Entry 5R4A (X-ray diffraction, 1.20 A resolution); this record covers chains C and D of the 5 polymer chains in the assembly.

[Chain C]
Protein: gamma-chymotrypsin
From: Bos taurus
Notes: EC 3.4.21.1
Reference sequence: P00766 (CTRA_BOVIN); residue numbers follow UniProt; this construct covers 149-245
Chain sequence (97 residues; each row starts with the number of its first residue):
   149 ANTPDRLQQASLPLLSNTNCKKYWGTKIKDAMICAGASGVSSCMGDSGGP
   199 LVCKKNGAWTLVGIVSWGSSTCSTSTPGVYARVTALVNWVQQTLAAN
Unresolved in the structure: 149-150
Disulfides: C168-C182, C191-C220

[Chain D]
Protein: peptide SWPW
From: Bos taurus
Chain sequence (4 residues; numbered 426 to 429; the number before each row is that of its first residue):
   426 SWPW

[Interface between chain C and chain D]
Contacting residue pairs (23; chain C residue first):
  W172(C) with S426(D)
  K175(C) with S426(D)
  S189(C) with W429(D)
  S190(C) with W429(D)
  C191(C) with W429(D)
  M192(C) with W427(D); W429(D)
  G193(C) with W429(D), hydrogen bond (backbone-backbone)
  D194(C) with W429(D)
  S195(C) with P428(D); W429(D), covalent bond
  V213(C) with W429(D), hydrophobic
  S214(C) with P428(D); W429(D), hydrogen bond (backbone-backbone)
  W215(C) with S426(D); W427(D); W429(D)
  G216(C) with S426(D); W427(D), hydrogen bond (backbone-backbone); W429(D)
  S217(C) with W429(D), hydrogen bond (backbone-side chain)
  S218(C) with W427(D)
  G226(C) with W429(D)
Other interface residues (no listed pair), chain C (18 interface residues in all): C220, V227

[Overview]
Chain C and chain D form an interface of 18 and 4 residues respectively, with 1 covalent bond and 4 hydrogen
bonds. Polar contacts include S217(C)-W429(D), G193(C)-W429(D) and S214(C)-W429(D).
Here chain C is gamma-chymotrypsin and chain D is peptide SWPW, both from Bos taurus. Entry 5R4A (Crystal
Structure of deuterated gamma-Chymotrypsin at pH 9, room temperature) was determined by X-ray diffraction.
